PDB entry 5CPN | X-ray diffraction, 1.80 A resolution | chains A and B

[Chain A (and B)]
Name: Xenobiotic reductase
Source organism: Pseudomonas putida
Notes: chain B of this document is another copy of the same molecule, construct and numbering; everything in this record applies to it too
UniProtKB: Q9R9V9 (Q9R9V9_PSEPU); residue numbers follow UniProt; this construct covers 1-363
Chain sequence (371 residues; row label = number of the first residue in the row):
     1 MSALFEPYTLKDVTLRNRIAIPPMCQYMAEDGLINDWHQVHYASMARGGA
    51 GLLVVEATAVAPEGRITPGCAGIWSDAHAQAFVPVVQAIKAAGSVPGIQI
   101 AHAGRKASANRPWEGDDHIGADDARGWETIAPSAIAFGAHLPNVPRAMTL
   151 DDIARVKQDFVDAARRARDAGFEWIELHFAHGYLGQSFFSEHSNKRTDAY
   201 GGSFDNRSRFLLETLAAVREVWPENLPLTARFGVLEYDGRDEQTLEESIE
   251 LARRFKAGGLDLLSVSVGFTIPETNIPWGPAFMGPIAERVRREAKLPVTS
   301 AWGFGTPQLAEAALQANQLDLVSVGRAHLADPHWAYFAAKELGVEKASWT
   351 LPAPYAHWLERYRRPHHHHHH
Unresolved in the structure: 1, 361-371
Differences from the reference sequence: expression tag (364-371)
Residues lining bound ligands:
  - 531 (1-[(3S)-1-benzylpiperidin-3-yl]ethanone): C25, Y27, A57, I66, H178, H181, Y183, F269, W302, R326
  - FNR (1-deoxy-1-(7,8-dimethyl-2,4-dioxo-3,4-dihydro-2H-benzo[g]pteridin-1-id-10(5h)-yl)-5-O-phosphonato-D-ribitol): P22, P23, M24, C25, E56, A57, Q99, H178, H181, R231, A301, W302, G303, S323, V324, G325, R326, L329
Reported in the primary citation:
  - conformationally variable residues (side-chain flip): W302

[Interface between chain A and chain B]
Residue-residue contacts (54; chain A residue first):
  Q26(A) with P354(B); Y355(B)
  Y27(A) with W358(B)
  M28(A) with P354(B), hydrophobic
  D36(A) with R47(B), hydrogen bond (backbone-side chain)
  W37(A) with R47(B), hydrogen bond (backbone-side chain); P352(B), hydrophobic; P354(B), hydrophobic; Y355(B)
  V40(A) with A43(B), hydrophobic; S44(B); R47(B)
  H41(A) with R47(B); Y355(B), hydrogen bond
  A43(A) with V40(B), hydrophobic
  S44(A) with V40(B); S44(B), hydrogen bond
  R47(A) with D36(B), hydrogen bond (side chain-backbone); W37(B), hydrogen bond (side chain-backbone); V40(B); H41(B)
  P112(A) with H357(B); W358(B), hydrophobic
  W113(A) with A353(B); P354(B), hydrophobic; H357(B)
  R326(A) with L359(B)
  L329(A) with H333(B), hydrogen bond (backbone-side chain); Y355(B), hydrophobic
  A330(A) with H333(B), hydrogen bond (backbone-side chain); Y336(B), hydrophobic; L359(B)
  D331(A) with D331(B)
  P332(A) with P332(B), hydrophobic; H333(B)
  H333(A) with L329(B), hydrogen bond (side chain-backbone); A330(B), hydrogen bond (side chain-backbone); P332(B)
  Y336(A) with A330(B), hydrophobic
  P352(A) with W37(B), hydrophobic
  A353(A) with W113(B)
  P354(A) with Q26(B); M28(B), hydrophobic; W37(B), hydrophobic; W113(B), hydrophobic
  Y355(A) with Q26(B); W37(B); H41(B), hydrogen bond; L329(B), hydrophobic
  H357(A) with P112(B); W113(B)
  W358(A) with P112(B), hydrophobic
  L359(A) with R326(B); A330(B), hydrophobic
Other interface residues (no listed pair), chain A (28 interface residues in all): W349, L351
Other interface residues (no listed pair), chain B (28 interface residues in all): Y27, W349, L351

[Summary]
The chain A/chain B interface involves 28 residues from each chain; the contacts include 11 hydrogen bonds.
Polar contacts include D36(A)-R47(B), W37(A)-R47(B) and H41(A)-Y355(B). Bound to chain A: compound 531 and
compound FNR. From the paper: conformational variability at W302(A).
Chain A and chain B are both Xenobiotic reductase (Pseudomonas putida); the structure, Crystal structure of
XenA from Pseudomonas putida in complex with an NADH mimic (mAc), was determined by X-ray diffraction (same
publication as 5CPL, 5CPM and 5CPO).
